2XEC - chains A and D; structure by X-ray diffraction, 2.20 A resolution.

== Chain A (and D) ==
Molecule: Putative maleate isomerase
Organism: Nocardia farcinica
Notes: EC 5.2.1.1; chain D of this document is another copy of the same molecule, construct and numbering; everything in this record applies to it too
UniProtKB: Q5YXQ1 (Q5YXQ1_NOCFA); residue numbers follow UniProt; this construct covers 1-251
Chain sequence (273 residues; row label = number of the first residue in the row; numbers below 1 keep their minus sign (Met-21 is residue -21)):
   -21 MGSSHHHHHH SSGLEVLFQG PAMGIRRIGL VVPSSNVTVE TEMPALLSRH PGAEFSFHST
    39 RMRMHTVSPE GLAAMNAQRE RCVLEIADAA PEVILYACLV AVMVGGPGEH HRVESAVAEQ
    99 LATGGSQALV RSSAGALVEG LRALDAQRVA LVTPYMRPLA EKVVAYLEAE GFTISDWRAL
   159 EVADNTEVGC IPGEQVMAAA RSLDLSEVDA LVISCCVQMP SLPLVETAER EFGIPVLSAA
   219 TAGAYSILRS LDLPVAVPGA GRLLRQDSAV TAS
Unresolved in the structure: -21 to 2, 249-251 (chain D: -21 to 1, 247-251)
Construct notes: expression tag (-21 to 0)
Metal / ion sites: Ca2+: Glu148 (shared with Glu148(D) of chain D)

== Interface between chain A and chain D ==
Contacting residue pairs (16; chain A residue first):
  Pro85(A) - Ala147(D)  hydrophobic
  Gly86(A) - Ala147(D)
  His89(A) - Arg120(D)  hydrogen bond
  His89(A) - Glu148(D)
  His89(A) - Gly149(D)
  Arg90(A) - Glu146(D)  hydrogen bond (side chain-backbone)
  Ser93(A) - Gln125(D)
  Glu97(A) - Arg126(D)  salt bridge
  Arg120(A) - His89(D)  hydrogen bond
  Gln125(A) - Ser93(D)
  Glu146(A) - Pro85(D)
  Glu146(A) - Arg90(D)  hydrogen bond (backbone-side chain)
  Ala147(A) - Pro85(D)
  Ala147(A) - Gly86(D)
  Glu148(A) - His89(D)
  Gly149(A) - His89(D)

== Summary ==
Chain A and chain D each contribute 12 residues to their interface; the contacts include 4 hydrogen bonds and
1 salt bridge. Polar pairs include Glu97(A)-Arg126(D), His89(A)-Arg120(D) and Arg90(A)-Glu146(D).
Both chains are Putative maleate isomerase (Nocardia farcinica). Entry 2XEC (Nocardia farcinica maleate
cis-trans isomerase bound to TRIS) was determined by X-ray diffraction, deposited together with 2XED.
